1M4T - chains A and D of the 4 polymer chains in the assembly; structure by X-ray diffraction, 1.77 A resolution.

[Chain A (and D)]
Name: Acetyl-CoA acetyltransferase
Organism: Zoogloea ramigera
Notes: EC 2.3.1.9; engineered mutation(s): Cys89 butyrylated; chain D of this document is another copy of the same molecule, construct and numbering; everything in this record applies to it too
UniProt: P07097 (THIL_ZOORA); the construct has insertions or renumbered stretches relative to UniProt, so the offset changes along the chain: 1-9 = UniProt 1-9; 11-392 = UniProt 10-391
Amino-acid sequence (392 residues; row label = number of the first residue in the row):
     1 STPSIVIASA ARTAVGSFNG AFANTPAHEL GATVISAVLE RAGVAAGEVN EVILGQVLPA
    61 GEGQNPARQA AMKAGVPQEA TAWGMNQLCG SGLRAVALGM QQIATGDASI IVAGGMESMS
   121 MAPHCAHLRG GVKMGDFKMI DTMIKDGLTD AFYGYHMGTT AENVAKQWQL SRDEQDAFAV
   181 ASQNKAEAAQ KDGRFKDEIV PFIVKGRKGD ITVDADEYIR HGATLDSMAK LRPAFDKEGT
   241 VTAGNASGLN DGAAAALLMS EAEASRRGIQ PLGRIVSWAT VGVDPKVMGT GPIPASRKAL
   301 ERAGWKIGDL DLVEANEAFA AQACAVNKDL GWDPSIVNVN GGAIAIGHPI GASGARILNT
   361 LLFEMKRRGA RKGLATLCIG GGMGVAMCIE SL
Disordered / not traced: 1-2
Sequence notes: insertion (10); modified residue (89); conflict R129 (Ala128 in P07097)
Modified residues: C89 (s-butyryl-cystein; CY4)

[Chain A / chain D interface]
Residue-residue contacts (27; chain A residue first):
  F18(A) - K133(D)
  H124(A) - V132(D)
  H124(A) - G135(D)  hydrogen bond (side chain-backbone)
  H124(A) - F137(D)
  V132(A) - H124(D)
  K133(A) - F18(D)
  M134(A) - D141(D)
  M134(A) - L249(D)  hydrophobic
  G135(A) - H124(D)  hydrogen bond (backbone-side chain)
  G135(A) - D141(D)  hydrogen bond (backbone-side chain)
  D136(A) - M139(D)
  D136(A) - I140(D)
  D136(A) - D141(D)  hydrogen bond (side chain-backbone)
  F137(A) - H124(D)
  F137(A) - K138(D)
  F137(A) - M139(D)  hydrogen bond (backbone-backbone)
  K138(A) - D136(D)  salt bridge
  K138(A) - F137(D)
  M139(A) - D136(D)
  M139(A) - F137(D)  hydrogen bond (backbone-backbone)
  M139(A) - M139(D)  hydrophobic
  I140(A) - D136(D)
  D141(A) - M134(D)
  D141(A) - G135(D)  hydrogen bond (side chain-backbone)
  D141(A) - D136(D)  hydrogen bond (backbone-side chain)
  M143(A) - M134(D)  hydrophobic
  L249(A) - M134(D)  hydrophobic
Other interface residues (no listed pair), chain A (16 interface residues in all): N19, I144
Other interface residues (no listed pair), chain D (15 interface residues in all): N19, M143

[In short]
The interface between chain A and chain D involves 16 residues on one side and 15 on the other, with 8
hydrogen bonds and 1 salt bridge. Polar contacts include K138(A)-D136(D), H124(A)-G135(D) and G135(A)-D141(D).
Chain A and chain D are both Acetyl-CoA acetyltransferase (Zoogloea ramigera); the structure, Biosynthetic
thiolase, Cys89 butyrylated, was determined by X-ray diffraction together with 1M1O, 1M1T, 1M3K, 1M3Z and 1M4S
from the same study.
